Entry 4M09 (X-ray diffraction, 2.45 A resolution); this record covers chains B and D of the 5 polymer chains in the assembly.

== Chain B (and D) ==
Molecule: Chlorite dismutase
From: Candidatus Nitrospira defluvii
Notes: EC 1.13.11.49; chain D of this document is another copy of the same molecule, construct and numbering; everything in this record applies to it too
UniProtKB: B3U4H7 (B3U4H7_9BACT); residues 1-238 here correspond to UniProt positions 27-264 (UniProt number = residue number + 26)
Chain sequence (241 residues; numbered -2 to 238; the number before each row is that of its first residue; numbers below 1 keep their minus sign (Gly-2 is residue -2)):
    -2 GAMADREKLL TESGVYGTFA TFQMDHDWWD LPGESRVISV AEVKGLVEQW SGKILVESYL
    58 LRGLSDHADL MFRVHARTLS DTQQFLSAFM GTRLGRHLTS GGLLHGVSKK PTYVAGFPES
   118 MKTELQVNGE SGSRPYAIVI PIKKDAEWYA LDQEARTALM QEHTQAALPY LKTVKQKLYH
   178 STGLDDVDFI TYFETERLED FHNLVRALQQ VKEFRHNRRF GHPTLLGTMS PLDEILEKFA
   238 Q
Unresolved in the structure: -2 to 0 (chain D: -2 to 2)
Sequence notes: expression tag (-2 to 0); engineered mutation Tyr146 (Trp172 in B3U4H7), Gln173 (Arg199 in B3U4H7)
Bound ions: heme Fe near His160 (its only coordinating residue here)
Small-molecule neighbours: heme (HEM): Pro108, Thr109, Tyr110, Val111, Phe114, Leu122, Ile137, Ile139, Lys141, Trp145, Met157, His160, Thr161, Ala164, Leu168, Val171, Gln173, Leu175, His177, Phe186, Thr188, Phe190, Leu201, Leu205, Glu210, Phe217
Reported in the primary citation:
  - mutagenesis - W146Y: unchanged catalytic activity
  - mutagenesis - W146Y/R173Q (1.9 x 104 M-1 s-1): decreased catalytic activity on chlorite
  - mutagenesis - W145F, W145V, E210A: decreased catalytic activity
  - mutagenesis - E210A (Kd 382 uM): decreased binding to chlorite

== How chain B and chain D interact ==
Residue-residue contacts (57):
  Gly11(B) with Glu196(D)
  Tyr13(B) with Leu195(D); Glu196(D), hydrogen bond (side chain-backbone)
  Asp22(B) with His23(D), salt bridge
  Leu76(B) with Leu61(D); Tyr133(D), hydrogen bond (backbone-side chain); Leu195(D), hydrophobic
  Ser77(B) with Tyr133(D), hydrogen bond (backbone-side chain)
  Gln80(B) with Leu57(D), hydrogen bond (side chain-backbone); Arg59(D); Leu61(D); Thr225(D), hydrogen bond
  Leu83(B) with Gly60(D)
  Ser84(B) with Arg59(D), hydrogen bond (side chain-backbone)
  Met87(B) with Arg59(D)
  Arg93(B) with His23(D); Trp26(D)
  Leu95(B) with His23(D)
  Thr96(B) with His23(D)
  Ser97(B) with Gln20(D), hydrogen bond; His64(D)
  Gly98(B) with His64(D)
  Gly99(B) with Asp63(D); His64(D)
  Leu100(B) with Gly60(D); Leu61(D); Asp63(D)
  His102(B) with Gly60(D); Leu61(D), hydrogen bond (side chain-backbone); Leu223(D)
  Val104(B) with Glu196(D)
  Lys106(B) with Glu196(D); His199(D); Asn200(D), hydrogen bond
  Tyr110(B) with Arg203(D), hydrogen bond
  Lys140(B) with Phe217(D), hydrogen bond (side chain-backbone)
  Glu144(B) with Arg212(D)
  Tyr146(B) with Arg203(D); Gln206(D), hydrogen bond; Gln207(D)
  Ala147(B) with Arg212(D)
  Arg153(B) with Gln207(D)
  His177(B) with His199(D)
  Thr179(B) with His199(D), hydrogen bond (backbone-side chain); Val202(D); Gln206(D)
  Gly180(B) with Phe198(D)
  Leu181(B) with Leu223(D)
  Asp182(B) with Thr221(D), hydrogen bond (backbone-side chain)
  Asp183(B) with Gly218(D); His219(D), salt bridge; Pro220(D); Thr221(D), hydrogen bond
  Asp185(B) with Gln206(D), hydrogen bond
  Phe186(B) with Arg203(D)
  Arg215(B) with Arg215(D), hydrogen bond (side chain-backbone)
  Arg216(B) with His219(D)
Other interface residues (no listed pair), chain B (39 interface residues in all): Thr75, Ala143, Trp145, Ser178
Other interface residues (no listed pair), chain D (31 interface residues in all): Ser62, Ile135, Phe211

== In short ==
39 residues of chain B face 31 of chain D across their interface, with 17 hydrogen bonds and 2 salt bridges.
Among the polar pairs are Asp22(B)-His23(D), Asp183(B)-His219(D) and Tyr13(B)-Glu196(D). The paper reports
that W145F, W145V and E210A of chain B reduce catalytic activity; W146Y/R173Q of chain B reduce catalytic
activity on chlorite.
Both chains are Chlorite dismutase (Candidatus Nitrospira defluvii). Entry 4M09 (Crystal Structure of Mutant
Chlorite Dismutase from Candidatus Nitrospira defluvii W146Y R173Q) was determined by X-ray diffraction
together with 4M05, 4M06, 4M07 and 4M08 from the same study.
